Entry 6I2S (X-ray diffraction, 2.40 A resolution); this record covers chains A and B.

# Chain A
Protein: Multifunctional 2-oxoglutarate metabolism enzyme
Source organism: Mycobacterium smegmatis (strain ATCC 700084 / mc(2)155)
Notes: EC 2.2.1.5, 4.1.1.71, 1.2.4.2, 2.3.1.61
Reference sequence: A0R2B1 (KGD_MYCS2); residues 361-1227 here = UniProt positions 361-1227
Amino-acid sequence (868 residues; row label = number of the first residue in the row):
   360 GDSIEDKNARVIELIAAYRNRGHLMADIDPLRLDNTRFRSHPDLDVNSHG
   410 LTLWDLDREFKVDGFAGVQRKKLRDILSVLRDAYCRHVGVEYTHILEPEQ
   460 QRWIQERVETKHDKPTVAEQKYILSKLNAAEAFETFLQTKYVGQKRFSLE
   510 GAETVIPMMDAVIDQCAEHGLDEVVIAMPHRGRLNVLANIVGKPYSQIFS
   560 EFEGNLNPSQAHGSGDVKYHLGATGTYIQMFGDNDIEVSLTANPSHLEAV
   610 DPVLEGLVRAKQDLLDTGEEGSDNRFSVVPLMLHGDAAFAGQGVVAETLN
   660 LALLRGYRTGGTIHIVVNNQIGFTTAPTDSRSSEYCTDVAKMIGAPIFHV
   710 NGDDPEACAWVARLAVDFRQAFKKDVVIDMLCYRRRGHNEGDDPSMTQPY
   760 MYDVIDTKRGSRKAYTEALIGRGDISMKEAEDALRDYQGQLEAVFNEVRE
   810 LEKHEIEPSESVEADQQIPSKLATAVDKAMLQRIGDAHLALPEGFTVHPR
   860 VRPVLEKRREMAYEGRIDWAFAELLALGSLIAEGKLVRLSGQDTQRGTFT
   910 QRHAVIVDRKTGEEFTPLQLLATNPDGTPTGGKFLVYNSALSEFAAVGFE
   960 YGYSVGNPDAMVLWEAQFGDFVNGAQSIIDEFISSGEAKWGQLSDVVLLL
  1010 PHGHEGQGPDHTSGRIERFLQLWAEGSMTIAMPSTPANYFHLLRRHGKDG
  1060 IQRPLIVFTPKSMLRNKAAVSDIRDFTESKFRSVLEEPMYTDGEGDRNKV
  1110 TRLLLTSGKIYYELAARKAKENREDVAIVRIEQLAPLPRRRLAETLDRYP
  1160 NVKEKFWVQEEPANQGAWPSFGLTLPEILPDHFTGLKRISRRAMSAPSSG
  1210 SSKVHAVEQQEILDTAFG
Unresolved in the structure: 360, 398-403, 423-426, 563-574, 812-826
Construct notes: expression tag (360); engineered mutation Ala802 (Arg in A0R2B1)
Bound ions: Mg2+: Asp645, Asn678, Ile680 (together with GarA); Ca2+: Asp1004, His1055, Asp1058, Ile1060
Residues lining bound ligands: GarA (TD6; (4S)-4-{3-[(4-amino-2-methylpyrimidin-5-yl)methyl]-5-(2-{[(S)-hydroxy(phosphonooxy)phosphoryl]oxy}ethyl)-4-methyl-1,3lambda~5~-thiazol-2-yl}-4-hydroxybutanoic acid): Arg540, Ser604, His605, Leu606, Gly644, Asp645, Ala646, Ala647, Gln651, Asn678, Ile680, Gly681, Phe682, His747, Asn748, Gln901, Leu950, Glu952, Gln976, Phe977, Phe980, His1020
UniProt features mapped onto this chain:
  - binding site (thiamine diphosphate): Arg540, Ser604, Leu606, Asp645, Ala646, Ala647, Asn678
  - binding site (2-oxoglutarate): His579, Ser604, His1020
  - binding site (Mg(2+)): Asp645, Asn678, Ile680
  - binding site (acetyl-CoA): Thr1038, Arg1054, Lys1089, Ser1092, Gln1142, Arg1149, Arg1150
  - mutagenesis: His539 (H539A: Loss of KG decarboxylase activity), His579 (H579A: Loss of KG decarboxylase activity), His747 (H747A: 40-fold decrease in KG decarboxylase activity), Arg781 (R781A: Increase in KG decarboxylase activity), His1020 (H1020A: Loss of KG decarboxylase activity), Glu1034 (E1034A: Loss of activation by acetyl-CoA), Arg1062 (R1062A: Loss of activation by acetyl-CoA)

# Chain B
Protein: Glycogen accumulation regulator GarA
Source organism: Mycobacterium smegmatis (strain ATCC 700084 / mc(2)155)
Reference sequence: A0QYG2 (GARA_MYCS2); residue numbers follow UniProt; this construct covers 45-158
Amino-acid sequence (115 residues; each row starts with the number of its first residue):
    44 GSGVEGLPSGSALLVVKRGPNAGSRFLLDQPTTSAGRHPDSDIFLDDVTV
    94 SRRHAEFRLEGGEFQVVDVGSLNGTYVNREPVDSAVLANGDEVQIGKFRL
   144 VFLTGPKSDDSGSNA
Unresolved in the structure: 44-50, 148-158
Construct notes: expression tag (44)

# Interface between chain A and chain B
Pairs across the interface (49):
  Ala477(A) - Tyr119(B)
  Lys480(A) - Leu115(B)
  Lys480(A) - Asn116(B)
  Tyr481(A) - Thr92(B)
  Tyr481(A) - Asn116(B)
  Tyr481(A) - Lys140(B)  hydrogen bond
  Ser484(A) - Leu115(B)
  Ser484(A) - Asn116(B)  hydrogen bond
  Lys485(A) - Val91(B)
  Lys485(A) - Thr92(B)
  Asn487(A) - Leu115(B)
  Ala488(A) - Val91(B)  hydrophobic
  Asn548(A) - Val91(B)
  Tyr554(A) - Arg80(B)  hydrogen bond
  Tyr554(A) - Val91(B)
  Tyr586(A) - Lys140(B)
  Ile587(A) - Arg61(B)
  Ile587(A) - Gly62(B)
  Ile587(A) - Lys140(B)  hydrogen bond (backbone-side chain)
  Ile587(A) - Arg142(B)
  Gln588(A) - Arg61(B)
  Gln588(A) - Arg142(B)  hydrogen bond (backbone-side chain)
  Met589(A) - Thr92(B)
  Met589(A) - Gln137(B)  hydrogen bond (backbone-side chain)
  Met589(A) - Gly139(B)
  Met589(A) - Lys140(B)
  Met589(A) - Arg142(B)
  Phe590(A) - Tyr119(B)
  Phe590(A) - Arg122(B)  hydrogen bond (backbone-side chain)
  Gly591(A) - Arg61(B)  hydrogen bond (backbone-side chain)
  Gly591(A) - Arg142(B)  hydrogen bond (backbone-side chain)
  Asp592(A) - Arg61(B)
  Asp592(A) - Arg122(B)  salt bridge
  Asn593(A) - Arg61(B)  hydrogen bond (backbone-side chain)
  Asp594(A) - Arg61(B)  salt bridge
  Asp791(A) - Gly113(B)
  Asp791(A) - Ser114(B)
  Ala792(A) - Leu115(B)  hydrophobic
  Arg794(A) - Arg95(B)
  Arg794(A) - Gly113(B)  hydrogen bond (side chain-backbone)
  Asp795(A) - Ser94(B)  hydrogen bond
  Asp795(A) - Leu115(B)
  Gly798(A) - Arg95(B)
  Gln799(A) - Arg80(B)  hydrogen bond
  Gln799(A) - Val91(B)  hydrogen bond (side chain-backbone)
  Glu801(A) - Arg95(B)
  Ala802(A) - Arg80(B)
  Asn805(A) - Arg95(B)
  Glu806(A) - Asp89(B)
Interface residues without a listed pair, chain A (30 interface residues in all): Leu483, Asp519
Interface residues without a listed pair, chain B (21 interface residues in all): Pro63, Pro82, Val93
Interface features reported in the paper:
  - hot spots on chain A (mutagenesis) - S484R/A488Q, D795A: abolished binding to Glycogen accumulation regulator GarA (chain B)

# Summary
The interface between chain A and chain B involves 30 residues on one side and 21 on the other; the contacts
include 14 hydrogen bonds and 2 salt bridges. Polar contacts include Asp592(A)-Arg122(B), Asp594(A)-Arg61(B)
and Tyr481(A)-Lys140(B). From the paper: S484R/A488Q and D795A of chain A abolish binding to Glycogen
accumulation regulator GarA (chain B).
Here chain A is Multifunctional 2-oxoglutarate metabolism enzyme and chain B is Glycogen accumulation
regulator GarA, both from Mycobacterium smegmatis (strain ATCC 700084 / mc(2)155). Entry 6I2S (Crystal
structure of the SucA domain of Mycobacterium smegmatis KGD (R802A) in complex with GarA, following ...) was
determined by X-ray diffraction, deposited together with 6I2P, 6I2Q and 6I2R.
